PDB entry 8YY0 | electron microscopy, 3.60 A resolution | chains O and Z of the 14 polymer chains in the assembly

[Chain O (and Z)]
Name: V-type ATP synthase, subunit K
From: Thermus thermophilus HB8
Notes: chain Z of this document is another copy of the same molecule, construct and numbering; everything in this record applies to it too
UniProtKB: Q5SIT7 (Q5SIT7_THET8); residues -18 to 80 here correspond to UniProt positions 1-99 (UniProt number = residue number + 19)
Sequence (102 residues; each row starts with the number of its first residue; numbers below 1 keep their minus sign (Met-18 is residue -18)):
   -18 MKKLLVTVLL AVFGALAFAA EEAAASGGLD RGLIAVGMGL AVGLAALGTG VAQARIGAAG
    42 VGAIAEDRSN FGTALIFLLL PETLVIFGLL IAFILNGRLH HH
Unresolved in the structure: -18 to 7, 81-83
Sequence notes: expression tag (81-83)

[Chain O / chain Z interface]
Contacting residue pairs (8):
  Gly9(O) with Asp11(Z)
  Gly13(O) with Leu14(Z)
  Gly20(O) with Ala22(Z)
  Gly24(O) with Leu25(Z)
  Gly31(O) with Gly29(Z); Ala33(Z)
  Ala35(O) with Val32(Z); Ala33(Z), hydrophobic
Interface residues without a listed pair, chain O (14 interface residues in all): Ala16, Val17, Ala27, Leu28, Gln34, Ala39, Val42, Ala46
Interface residues without a listed pair, chain Z (14 interface residues in all): Ile15, Gly18, Ala26, Arg36, Ile37, Ala40, Ala44

[In short]
The chain O/chain Z interface involves 14 residues from each chain.
Both chains are V-type ATP synthase, subunit K (Thermus thermophilus HB8). Entry 8YY0 (Vo domain of V/A-ATPase
from Thermus thermophilus state2) was determined by electron microscopy, deposited together with 8YWT, 8YXZ
and 8YY1.
